Entry 8QBU (X-ray diffraction, 1.09 A resolution); this record covers chain A.

== Chain A ==
Protein: Casein kinase II subunit alpha'
From: Homo sapiens
Notes: EC 2.7.11.1
Reference sequence: P19784 (CSK22_HUMAN); numbering as in UniProt (aligned over 1-350)
Amino-acid sequence (364 residues; row label = number of the first residue in the row; numbers below 1 keep their minus sign (Met-13 is residue -13)):
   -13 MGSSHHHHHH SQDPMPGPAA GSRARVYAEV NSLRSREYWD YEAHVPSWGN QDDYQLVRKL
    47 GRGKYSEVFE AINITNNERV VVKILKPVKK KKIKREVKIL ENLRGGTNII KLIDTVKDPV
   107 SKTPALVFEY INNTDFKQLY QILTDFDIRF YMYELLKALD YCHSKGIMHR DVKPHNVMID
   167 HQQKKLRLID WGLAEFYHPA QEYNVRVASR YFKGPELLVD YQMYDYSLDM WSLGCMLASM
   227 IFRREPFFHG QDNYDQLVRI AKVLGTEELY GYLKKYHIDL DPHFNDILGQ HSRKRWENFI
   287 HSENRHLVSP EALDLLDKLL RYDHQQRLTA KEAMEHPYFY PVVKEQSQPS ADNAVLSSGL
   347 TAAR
Disordered / not traced: -13 to 5, 334-350
Construct notes: initiating methionine (-13); expression tag (-12 to 0); engineered mutation Ser336 (Cys in P19784)
Residues lining bound ligands:
  - 3NG (5-[(3-chlorophenyl)amino]benzo[c][2,6]naphthyridine-8-carboxylic acid): Leu46, Gly47, Arg48, Val54, Val67, Lys69, Ile96, Phe114, Glu115, Tyr116, Ile117, His161, Met164, Ile175, Asp176, Trp177
  - 2-(3,4-dichlorophenyl)ethanamine (42J): Asn119, Phe122, Leu129, Ile134, Tyr137, Met138, Leu141, Pro160, Val163, Ile165, Leu172, Met222, Met226

== Overview ==
Ligands of chain A: 2-(3,4-dichlorophenyl)ethanamine and compound 3NG.
Chain A is Casein kinase II subunit alpha' (Homo sapiens); the structure, Structure of protein kinase CK2
catalytic subunit (isoform CK2ALPHA'; CSNK2A2 gene product) in complex with the ..., was determined by X-ray
diffraction, deposited together with 8Q77, 8QCD, 8QCG and 8QF1.
